Entry 4P3E (X-ray diffraction, 3.50 A resolution); this record covers chains A and B of the 3 polymer chains in the assembly.

Chain A:
Molecule: Srp RNA
Notes: fragment: GB residues 234-358
Sequence (125 nucleotides; each row starts with the number of its first residue):
   114 GACUAAGUUC GGCAUCAAUA UGGUGACCUC CCGGGAGCGG GGGACCACCA GGUUGCCUAA
   174 GGAGGGGUGA ACCGGCCCAG GUCGGAAACG GAGCAGGUCA AAACUCCCGU GCUGAUCAGU
   234 AGUUA
Disordered / not traced: 238
Construct notes: engineered mutation G114, U237, A238
Ion coordination: Mg2+ near A163 (its only coordinating residue here)

Chain B:
Name: Signal recognition particle 19 kDa protein
Organism: Homo sapiens
UniProtKB: P09132 (SRP19_HUMAN); numbering as in UniProt (aligned over 1-120)
Amino-acid sequence (128 residues; row label = number of the first residue in the row):
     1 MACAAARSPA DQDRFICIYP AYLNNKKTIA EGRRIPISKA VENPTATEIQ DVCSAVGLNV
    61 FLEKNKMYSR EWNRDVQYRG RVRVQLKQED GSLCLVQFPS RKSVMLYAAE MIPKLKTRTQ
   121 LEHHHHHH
Disordered / not traced: 1-12, 118-128
Construct notes: expression tag (121-128)

How chain A and chain B interact:
Pairs across the interface (48):
  C140(A) / Thr-28(B)  phosphate contact
  C140(A) / Ala-30(B)  phosphate contact
  C141(A) / Thr-28(B)  phosphate contact
  C141(A) / Ile-29(B)  hydrogen bond to the phosphate
  C141(A) / Arg-33(B)  salt bridge to the phosphate
  C141(A) / Ile-37(B)  phosphate contact
  U142(A) / Ile-29(B)  phosphate contact
  U142(A) / Arg-33(B)  salt bridge to the phosphate
  U142(A) / Pro-36(B)  phosphate contact
  U142(A) / Ile-37(B)  hydrogen bond to the phosphate
  C143(A) / Pro-36(B)  phosphate contact
  C143(A) / Lys-39(B)  salt bridge to the phosphate
  G147(A) / Arg-101(B)  hydrogen bond to the base
  G148(A) / Arg-14(B)  salt bridge to the phosphate
  G148(A) / Phe-15(B)  hydrogen bond to the sugar
  G148(A) / Ile-16(B)  phosphate contact
  G148(A) / Cys-17(B)  hydrogen bond to the phosphate
  G148(A) / Arg-83(B)  sugar contact
  G148(A) / Arg-101(B)  salt bridge to the phosphate
  A149(A) / Ile-16(B)  phosphate contact
  A149(A) / Cys-17(B)  hydrogen bond to the phosphate
  A149(A) / Tyr-19(B)  hydrogen bond to the sugar
  A149(A) / Arg-81(B)  hydrogen bond to the sugar
  A149(A) / Arg-101(B)  salt bridge to the phosphate
  G150(A) / Tyr-19(B)  phosphate contact
  G150(A) / Tyr-22(B)  hydrogen bond to the phosphate
  G150(A) / Tyr-68(B)  phosphate contact
  G150(A) / Ser-69(B)  sugar contact
  C151(A) / Arg-34(B)  base contact
  C151(A) / Tyr-68(B)  phosphate contact
  C151(A) / Arg-70(B)  salt bridge to the phosphate
  U195(A) / Arg-74(B)  hydrogen bond to the sugar
  C196(A) / Met-67(B)  hydrogen bond to the sugar
  C196(A) / Tyr-68(B)  hydrogen bond to the sugar
  C196(A) / Ser-69(B)  hydrogen bond to the sugar
  C196(A) / Arg-74(B)  salt bridge to the phosphate
  G197(A) / Tyr-19(B)  sugar contact
  G197(A) / Asn-65(B)  phosphate contact
  G197(A) / Lys-66(B)  phosphate contact
  G197(A) / Met-67(B)  hydrogen bond to the phosphate
  G197(A) / Ser-69(B)  hydrogen bond to the sugar
  G197(A) / Arg-81(B)  hydrogen bond to the phosphate
  G198(A) / Lys-66(B)  salt bridge to the phosphate
  G198(A) / Arg-81(B)  salt bridge to the phosphate
  G203(A) / Ser-69(B)  base contact
  G204(A) / Ser-69(B)  hydrogen bond to the base
  G204(A) / Arg-70(B)  sugar contact
  A205(A) / Ser-69(B)  sugar contact
Also at the interface, not in a pair above, chain A (17 interface residues in all): C144
Also at the interface, not in a pair above, chain B (27 interface residues in all): Asp-13, Lys-27, Lys-102

In short:
The interface between chain A and chain B involves 17 residues on one side and 27 on the other, with 17
hydrogen bonds and 10 salt bridges. Among the polar pairs are G147(A)/Arg-101(B), G204(A)/Ser-69(B) and
G148(A)/Phe-15(B).
Here chain A is Srp RNA and chain B is Signal recognition particle 19 kDa protein (Homo sapiens). Entry 4P3E
(Structure of the human SRP S domain) was determined by X-ray diffraction together with 4P3F and 4P3G from the
same study.
